4E2I - chains A and B of the 12 polymer chains in the assembly; structure by X-ray diffraction, 5.00 A resolution (low resolution: residue-level contacts below are approximate; hydrogen-bond / salt-bridge calls are withheld).

Chain A (and B):
Molecule: Large T antigen
From: Simian virus 40
Notes: chain B of this document is another copy of the same molecule, construct and numbering; everything in this record applies to it too
UniProt: Q9DH70 (Q9DH70_SV40); numbering as in UniProt (aligned over 266-627)
Sequence (362 residues; numbered 266 to 627; the number before each row is that of its first residue):
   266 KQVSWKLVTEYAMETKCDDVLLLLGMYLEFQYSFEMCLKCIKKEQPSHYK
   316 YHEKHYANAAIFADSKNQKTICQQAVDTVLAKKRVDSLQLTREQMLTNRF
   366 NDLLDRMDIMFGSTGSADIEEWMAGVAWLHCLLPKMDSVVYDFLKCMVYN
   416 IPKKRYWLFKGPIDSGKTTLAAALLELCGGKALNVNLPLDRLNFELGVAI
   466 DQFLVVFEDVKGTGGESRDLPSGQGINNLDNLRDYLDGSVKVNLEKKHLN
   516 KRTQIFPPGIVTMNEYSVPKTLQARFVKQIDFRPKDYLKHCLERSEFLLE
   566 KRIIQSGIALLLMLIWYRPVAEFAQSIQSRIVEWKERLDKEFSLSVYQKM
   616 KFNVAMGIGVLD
Metal / ion sites: Zn2+: H313, H317
From the paper describing this entry:
  - mutagenesis - K425E: decreased binding to DNA polymerase alpha subunit B
  - mutagenesis - H395A, R548A, K550A, K616A: decreased catalytic activity

How chain A and chain B interact:
Residue-residue contacts - 75 pairs, chain A then chain B:
  Q267(A) with K331(B)
  W270(A) with K331(B)
  Q339(A) with S330(B); K331(B); N332(B); Q333(B)
  D342(A) with L286(B); K334(B)
  T343(A) with L293(B); Q333(B)
  A346(A) with L286(B); G290(B)
  R349(A) with L286(B); L287(B)
  V350(A) with G290(B); M291(B)
  L353(A) with L287(B)
  Q354(A) with M291(B); E294(B); K304(B); Q310(B)
  Y414(A) with E565(B)
  N415(A) with R567(B)
  I416(A) with L564(B)
  P417(A) with R567(B); Q570(B)
  K418(A) with I428(B); D429(B)
  L454(A) with P453(B)
  D455(A) with D455(B); R456(B)
  R456(A) with R456(B)
  N458(A) with L452(B); R456(B)
  F459(A) with R456(B)
  N492(A) with K476(B)
  D495(A) with K476(B); P486(B)
  N496(A) with N449(B); N451(B); L452(B); K476(B)
  R498(A) with D474(B); N529(B); Y531(B)
  D499(A) with N449(B); E473(B)
  G503(A) with R567(B)
  S504(A) with T433(B); A437(B)
  V505(A) with A437(B); A447(B); E473(B)
  K506(A) with A447(B)
  N508(A) with A447(B); L448(B); E460(B); V463(B)
  H513(A) with H513(B)
  L514(A) with K512(B)
  K516(A) with D284(B); L286(B)
  R517(A) with D284(B); L287(B)
  T518(A) with K446(B)
  P534(A) with P486(B)
  K535(A) with R483(B); D484(B)
  T536(A) with I428(B); L485(B); P486(B)
  A539(A) with I428(B); D429(B)
  R540(A) with D474(B); N529(B)
Other interface residues (no listed pair), chain A (47 interface residues in all): V268, K271, L345, L497, Y500, D502, E510
Other interface residues (no listed pair), chain B (49 interface residues in all): L289, Q296, A328, D329, F459

In short:
The interface between chain A and chain B involves 47 residues on one side and 49 on the other. H313(A) and
H317(A) form the Zn2+ site. The paper reports that H395A, R548A and K550A of chain A, among others, reduce
catalytic activity; K425E of chain A reduces binding to DNA polymerase alpha subunit B.
Chain A and chain B are both Large T antigen (Simian virus 40); the structure, The Complex Structure of the
SV40 Helicase Large T Antigen and p68 Subunit of DNA Polymerase ..., was determined by X-ray diffraction.
